Entry 4RM9 (X-ray diffraction, 2.00 A resolution); this record covers chain A.

== Chain A ==
Molecule: Ezrin
From: Homo sapiens
UniProtKB: P15311 (EZRI_HUMAN); residue numbers follow UniProt; this construct covers 1-586
Sequence (587 residues; each row starts with the number of its first residue; numbering starts at 0):
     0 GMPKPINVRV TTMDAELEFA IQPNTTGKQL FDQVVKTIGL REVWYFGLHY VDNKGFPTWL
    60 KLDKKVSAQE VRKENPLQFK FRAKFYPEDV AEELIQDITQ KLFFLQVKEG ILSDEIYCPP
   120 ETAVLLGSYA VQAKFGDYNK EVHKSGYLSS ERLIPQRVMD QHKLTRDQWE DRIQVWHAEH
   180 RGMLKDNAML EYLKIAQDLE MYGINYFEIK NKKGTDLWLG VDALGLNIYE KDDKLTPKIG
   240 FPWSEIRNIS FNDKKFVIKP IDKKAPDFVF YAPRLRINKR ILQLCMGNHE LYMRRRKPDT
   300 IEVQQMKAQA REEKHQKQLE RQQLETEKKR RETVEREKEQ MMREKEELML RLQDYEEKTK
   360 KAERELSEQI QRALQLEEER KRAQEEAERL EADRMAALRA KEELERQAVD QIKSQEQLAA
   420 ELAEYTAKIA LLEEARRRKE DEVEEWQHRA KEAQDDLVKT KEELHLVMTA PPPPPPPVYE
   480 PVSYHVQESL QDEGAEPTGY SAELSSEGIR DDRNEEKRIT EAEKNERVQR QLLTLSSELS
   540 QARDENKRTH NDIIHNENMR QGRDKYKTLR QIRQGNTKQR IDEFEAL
Disordered / not traced: 0, 298-515
Differences from the reference sequence: expression tag (0)
UniProt features mapped onto this chain:
  - motif: I115 to E120 ([IL]-x-C-x-x-[DE] motif)
  - modified residue: K60 (N6-acetyllysine), Y146 (Phosphotyrosine), Y354 (Phosphotyrosine), S366 (Phosphoserine), Y478 (Phosphotyrosine), S535 (Phosphoserine), T567 (Phosphothreonine)
What the authors report for this chain:
  - contacts within the chain: F267-F583 (hydrophobic contact)
  - post-translational modification sites: T567 (citing earlier work)

== In short ==
The paper reports a modification site at T567; contacts within the chain involving F583 and F267.
Chain A is Ezrin (Homo sapiens); the structure, Crystal structure of human ezrin in space group C2221, was
determined by X-ray diffraction, deposited together with 4RM8 and 4RMA.
